7BY0 - chains E and I of the 12 polymer chains in the assembly; structure by electron microscopy, 4.50 A resolution (low resolution: residue-level contacts below are approximate; hydrogen-bond / salt-bridge calls are withheld).

# Chain E
Molecule: Histone H3.2, Histone H3-like centromeric protein A
From: Gallus gallus
UniProtKB: Q6XXM1 (CENPA_CHICK); residues 65-141 here correspond to UniProt positions 55-131 (UniProt number = residue number - 10)
Chain sequence (141 residues; row label = number of the first residue in the row):
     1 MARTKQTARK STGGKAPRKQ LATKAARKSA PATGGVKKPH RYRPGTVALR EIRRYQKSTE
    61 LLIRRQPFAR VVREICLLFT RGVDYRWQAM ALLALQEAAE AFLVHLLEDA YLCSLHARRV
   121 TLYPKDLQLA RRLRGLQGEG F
Unresolved in the structure: 1-37, 141

# Chain I
Molecule: 145-nt DNA strand
Sequence (145 nucleotides; numbered 1 to 145; the number before each row is that of its first residue):
     1 ATCAGAATCC CGGTGCCGAG GCCGCTCAAT TGGTCGTAGA CAGCTCTAGC ACCGCTTAAA
    61 CGCACGTACG CGCTGTCCCC CGCGTTTTAA CCGCCAAGGG GATTACTCCC TAGTCTCCAG
   121 GCACGTGTCA GATATATACA TCGAT
Unresolved in the structure: 1, 145

# Interface between chain E and chain I
Contacting residue pairs - 28 pairs, chain E then chain I:
  Arg-41(E) / DA6(I)
  Arg-41(E) / DC83(I)
  Tyr-42(E) / DA6(I)
  Tyr-42(E) / DA7(I)
  Tyr-42(E) / DC83(I)
  Arg-43(E) / DG82(I)
  Pro-44(E) / DC81(I)
  Pro-44(E) / DG82(I)
  Gly-45(E) / DC81(I)
  Gly-45(E) / DG82(I)
  Thr-46(E) / DG82(I)
  Val-47(E) / DG82(I)
  Ala-48(E) / DG82(I)
  Arg-50(E) / DA7(I)
  Arg-50(E) / DT8(I)
  Glu-51(E) / DT8(I)
  Lys-57(E) / DC9(I)
  Arg-64(E) / DA90(I)
  Arg-64(E) / DC91(I)
  Arg-65(E) / DC91(I)
  Arg-65(E) / DC92(I)
  Gln-66(E) / DA90(I)
  Gln-66(E) / DC91(I)
  Pro-67(E) / DA90(I)
  Pro-67(E) / DC91(I)
  Arg-70(E) / DA90(I)
  Arg-86(E) / DG100(I)
  Arg-86(E) / DG101(I)
Interface residues without a listed pair, chain E (18 interface residues in all): Arg-118
Interface residues without a listed pair, chain I (13 interface residues in all): DC71

# In short
18 residues of chain E and 13 residues of chain I are in contact.
Here chain E is Histone H3.2, Histone H3-like centromeric protein A (Gallus gallus) and chain I is a 145-nt
DNA strand. Entry 7BY0 (The cryo-EM structure of CENP-A nucleosome in complex with the phosphorylated CENP-C)
was determined by electron microscopy together with 7BXT from the same study.
